PDB entry 8UTQ | electron microscopy, 3.10 A resolution | chains B and E of the 5 polymer chains in the assembly

[Chain B]
Name: Tubulin beta-2B chain
Organism: Sus scrofa
UniProtKB: A0A287AGU7 (A0A287AGU7_PIG); residues 1-445 here = UniProt positions 1-445
Sequence (445 residues; each row starts with the number of its first residue):
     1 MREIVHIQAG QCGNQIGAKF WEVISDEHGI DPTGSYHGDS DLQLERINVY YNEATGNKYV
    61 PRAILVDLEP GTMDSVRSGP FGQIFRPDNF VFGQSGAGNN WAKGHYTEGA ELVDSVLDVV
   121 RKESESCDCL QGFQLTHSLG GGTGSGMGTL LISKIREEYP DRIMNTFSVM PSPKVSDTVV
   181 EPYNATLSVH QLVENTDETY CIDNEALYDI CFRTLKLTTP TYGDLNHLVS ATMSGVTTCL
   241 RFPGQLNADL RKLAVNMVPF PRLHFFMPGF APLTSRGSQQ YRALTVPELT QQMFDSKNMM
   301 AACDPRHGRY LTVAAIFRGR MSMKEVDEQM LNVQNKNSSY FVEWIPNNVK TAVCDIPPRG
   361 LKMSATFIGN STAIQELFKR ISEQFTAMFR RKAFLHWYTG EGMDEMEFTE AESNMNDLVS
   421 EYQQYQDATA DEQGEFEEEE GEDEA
Unresolved in the structure: 431-445
Ligand contacts:
  - GDP (guanosine-5'-diphosphate): Gly10, Gln11, Cys12, Gln15, Asn99, Ser138, Gly141, Gly142, Thr143, Gly144, Asp177, Glu181, Asn204, Tyr222, Leu225, Asn226
  - taxol (TA1): Glu22, Val23, Asp26, Glu27, Leu215, Leu217, Asp224, His227, Leu228, Ala231, Ser234, Phe270, Pro272, Leu273, Thr274, Ser275, Arg276, Gln279, Arg318, Pro358, Arg359, Gly360, Leu361

[Chain E]
Name: Tubulin alpha-1B chain
Organism: Sus scrofa
UniProtKB: Q2XVP4 (TBA1B_PIG); residue numbers follow UniProt; this construct covers 1-451
Sequence (451 residues; row label = number of the first residue in the row):
     1 MRECISIHVG QAGVQIGNAC WELYCLEHGI QPDGQMPSDK TIGGGDDSFN TFFSETGAGK
    61 HVPRAVFVDL EPTVIDEVRT GTYRQLFHPE QLITGKEDAA NNYARGHYTI GKEIIDLVLD
   121 RIRKLADQCT GLQGFLVFHS FGGGTGSGFT SLLMERLSVD YGKKSKLEFS IYPAPQVSTA
   181 VVEPYNSILT THTTLEHSDC AFMVDNEAIY DICRRNLDIE RPTYTNLNRL ISQIVSSITA
   241 SLRFDGALNV DLTEFQTNLV PYPRIHFPLA TYAPVISAEK AYHEQLSVAE ITNACFEPAN
   301 QMVKCDPRHG KYMACCLLYR GDVVPKDVNA AIATIKTKRS IQFVDWCPTG FKVGINYQPP
   361 TVVPGGDLAK VQRAVCMLSN TTAIAEAWAR LDHKFDLMYA KRAFVHWYVG EGMEEGEFSE
   421 AREDMAALEK DYEEVGVDSV EGEGEEEGEE Y
Unresolved in the structure: 441-451
Bound ions: Mg2+: Glu71 (together with GTP)
Ligand contacts: GTP (guanosine-5'-triphosphate): Gly10, Gln11, Ala12, Gln15, Asp69, Glu71, Asp98, Ala99, Ala100, Asn101, Ser140, Gly143, Gly144, Thr145, Gly146, Ile171, Thr179, Glu183, Asn206, Tyr224, Leu227, Asn228, Ile231
UniProt features mapped onto this chain:
  - motif: Met1 to Cys4 (MREC motif)
  - active site: Glu254
  - binding site (GTP): Gly10, Gln11, Ala12, Gln15, Glu71, Ala99, Ser140, Gly143, Gly144, Thr145, Gly146, Thr179, Glu183, Asn206, Tyr224, Asn228, Leu252
  - binding site (Mg(2+)): Glu71
  - site: Tyr451 (Involved in polymerization)
  - modified residue: Lys40 (N6,N6,N6-trimethyllysine), Ser48 (Phosphoserine), Ser232 (Phosphoserine), Tyr282 (3'-nitrotyrosine), Arg339 (Omega-N-methylarginine), Ser439 (Phosphoserine), Glu443 (5-glutamyl polyglutamate), Glu445 (5-glutamyl polyglutamate), Tyr451 (3'-nitrotyrosine)
  - cross-link (Glycyl lysine isopeptide (Lys-Gly)): Lys326 (interchain with G-Cter in ubiquitin), Lys370 (interchain with G-Cter in ubiquitin)

[Interface between chain B and chain E]
Pairs across the interface (49; chain B residue first):
  Gln11(B) - Ala247(E)  hydrogen bond (side chain-backbone)
  Gly98(B) - Glu254(E)
  Asn99(B) - Glu254(E)
  Asn99(B) - Lys352(E)
  Lys174(B) - Lys336(E)
  Val175(B) - Asn329(E)
  Ser176(B) - Lys336(E)
  Ser176(B) - Thr349(E)
  Ser176(B) - Phe351(E)
  Asp177(B) - Phe351(E)
  Asp177(B) - Lys352(E)
  Asp177(B) - Val353(E)  hydrogen bond (backbone-backbone)
  Thr178(B) - Asn258(E)
  Thr178(B) - Thr349(E)
  Thr178(B) - Phe351(E)
  Thr178(B) - Lys352(E)
  Val179(B) - Asn258(E)  hydrogen bond (backbone-side chain)
  Val179(B) - Cys347(E)  hydrophobic
  Val179(B) - Thr349(E)  hydrogen bond (backbone-side chain)
  Val179(B) - Phe351(E)
  Tyr208(B) - Pro325(E)
  Tyr208(B) - Asn329(E)
  Phe212(B) - Lys326(E)
  Thr218(B) - Lys326(E)
  Pro220(B) - Val324(E)
  Pro220(B) - Lys326(E)
  Tyr222(B) - Leu248(E)
  Tyr222(B) - Pro325(E)  hydrophobic
  Ala387(B) - Trp346(E)
  Met388(B) - Trp346(E)
  Met388(B) - Pro348(E)
  Arg391(B) - Tyr262(E)  hydrogen bond (backbone-side chain)
  Arg391(B) - Trp346(E)
  Arg391(B) - Glu434(E)
  Arg391(B) - Val435(E)
  Arg391(B) - Val437(E)  hydrogen bond (side chain-backbone)
  Arg391(B) - Ser439(E)  hydrogen bond
  Lys392(B) - Tyr262(E)  hydrogen bond (backbone-side chain)
  Ala393(B) - Pro261(E)
  Ala393(B) - Trp346(E)  hydrophobic
  Phe394(B) - Thr257(E)
  Phe394(B) - Asn258(E)
  Phe394(B) - Val260(E)
  Phe394(B) - Pro261(E)  hydrophobic
  His396(B) - Val260(E)
  His396(B) - Pro261(E)
  Trp397(B) - Gln256(E)
  Trp397(B) - Thr257(E)
  Trp397(B) - Val260(E)  hydrogen bond (side chain-backbone)
Interface residues without a listed pair, chain B (29 interface residues in all): Lys103, Val180, Pro182, Thr219, Thr221, Gln384, Arg390
Interface residues without a listed pair, chain E (31 interface residues in all): Thr253, Pro263, Cys315, Asp345, Gly350, Asp438

[Summary]
29 residues of chain B face 31 of chain E across their interface; the contacts include 9 hydrogen bonds. Among
the polar pairs are Gln11(B)-Ala247(E), Val179(B)-Asn258(E) and Val179(B)-Thr349(E). Bound to chain B: GDP and
taxol. Bound to chain E: GTP.
Here chain B is Tubulin beta-2B chain and chain E is Tubulin alpha-1B chain, both from Sus scrofa. Entry 8UTQ
(KIF1A[1-393] AMP-PNP bound one-head-bound state in complex with a microtubule - class T1L02*) was determined
by electron microscopy, deposited together with 8UTN, 8UTO, 8UTP, 8UTR, 8UTS, 8UTT and 4 further entries.
